PDB entry 4BY7 | X-ray diffraction, 3.15 A resolution | chains A and B of the 16 polymer chains in the assembly

[Chain A]
Molecule: DNA-directed RNA polymerase II subunit RPB1
From: Saccharomyces cerevisiae
Notes: EC 2.7.7.6
Reference sequence: P04050 (RPB1_YEAST); numbering as in UniProt (aligned over 1-1733)
Sequence (1733 residues; numbered 1 to 1733; the number before each row is that of its first residue):
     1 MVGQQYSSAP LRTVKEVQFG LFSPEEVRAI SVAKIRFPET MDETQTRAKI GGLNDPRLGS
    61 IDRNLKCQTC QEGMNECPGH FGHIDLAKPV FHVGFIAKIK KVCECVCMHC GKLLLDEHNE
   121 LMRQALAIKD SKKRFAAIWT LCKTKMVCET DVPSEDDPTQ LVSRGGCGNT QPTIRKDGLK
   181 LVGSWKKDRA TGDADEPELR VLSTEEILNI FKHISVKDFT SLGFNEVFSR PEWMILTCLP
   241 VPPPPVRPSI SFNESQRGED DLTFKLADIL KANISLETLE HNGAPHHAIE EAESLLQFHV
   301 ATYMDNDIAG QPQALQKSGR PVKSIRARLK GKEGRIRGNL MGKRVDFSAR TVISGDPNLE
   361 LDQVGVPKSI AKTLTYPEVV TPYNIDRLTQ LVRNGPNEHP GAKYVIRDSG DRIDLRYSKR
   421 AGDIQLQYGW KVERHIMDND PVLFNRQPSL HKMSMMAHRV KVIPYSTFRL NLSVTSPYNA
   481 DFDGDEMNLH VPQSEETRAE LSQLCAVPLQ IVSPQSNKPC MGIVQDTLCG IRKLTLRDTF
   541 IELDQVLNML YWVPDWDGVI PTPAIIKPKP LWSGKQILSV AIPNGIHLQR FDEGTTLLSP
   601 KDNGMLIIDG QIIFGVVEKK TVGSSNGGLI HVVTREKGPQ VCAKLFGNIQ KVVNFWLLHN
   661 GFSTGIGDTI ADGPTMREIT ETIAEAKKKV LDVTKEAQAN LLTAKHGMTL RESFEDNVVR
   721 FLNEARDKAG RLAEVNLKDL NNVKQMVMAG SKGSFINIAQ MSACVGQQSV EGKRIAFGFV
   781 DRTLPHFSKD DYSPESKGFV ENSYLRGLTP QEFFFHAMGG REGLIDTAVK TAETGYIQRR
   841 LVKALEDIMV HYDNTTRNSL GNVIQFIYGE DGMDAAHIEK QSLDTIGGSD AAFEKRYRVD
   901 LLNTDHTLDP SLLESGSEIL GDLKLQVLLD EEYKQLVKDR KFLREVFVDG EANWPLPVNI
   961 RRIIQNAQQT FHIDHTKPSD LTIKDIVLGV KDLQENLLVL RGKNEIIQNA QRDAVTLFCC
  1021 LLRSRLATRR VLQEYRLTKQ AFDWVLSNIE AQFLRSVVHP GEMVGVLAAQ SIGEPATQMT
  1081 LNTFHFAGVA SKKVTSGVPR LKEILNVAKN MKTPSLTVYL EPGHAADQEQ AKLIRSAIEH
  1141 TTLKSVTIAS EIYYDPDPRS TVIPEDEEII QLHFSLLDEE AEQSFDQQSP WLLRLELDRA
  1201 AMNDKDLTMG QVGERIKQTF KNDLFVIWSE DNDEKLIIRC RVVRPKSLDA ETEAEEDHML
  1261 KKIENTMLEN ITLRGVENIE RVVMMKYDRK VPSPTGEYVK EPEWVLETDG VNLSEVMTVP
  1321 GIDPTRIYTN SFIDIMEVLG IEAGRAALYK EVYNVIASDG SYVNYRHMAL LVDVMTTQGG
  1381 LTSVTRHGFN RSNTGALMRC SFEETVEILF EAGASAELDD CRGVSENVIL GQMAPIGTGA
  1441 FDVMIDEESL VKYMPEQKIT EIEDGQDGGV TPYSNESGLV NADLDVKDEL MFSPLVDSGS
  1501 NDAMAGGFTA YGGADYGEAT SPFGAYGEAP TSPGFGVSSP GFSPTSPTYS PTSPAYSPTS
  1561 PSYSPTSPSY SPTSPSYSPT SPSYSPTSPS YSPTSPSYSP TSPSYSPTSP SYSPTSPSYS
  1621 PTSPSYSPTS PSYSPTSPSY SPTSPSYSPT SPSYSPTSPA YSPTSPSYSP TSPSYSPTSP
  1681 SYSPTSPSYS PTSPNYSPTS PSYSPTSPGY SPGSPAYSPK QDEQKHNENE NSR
Disordered / not traced: 1, 187-194, 1083-1093, 1245-1253, 1456-1733
Bound ions: Zn2+ site 1: C67, C70, C77, H80; Zn2+ site 2: C107, C110, C148, C167; Mg2+: D481, D483, D485 (shared with 1 residue of chain P)
Swiss-Prot annotation at these positions:
  - region: P248 to D260 (Lid loop), N306 to K323 (Rudder loop), P810 to E822 (Bridging helix)
  - binding site (Zn(2+)): C67, C70, C77, H80, C107, C110, C148, C167
  - binding site (Mg(2+)): D481, D483, D485
  - modified residue: T1471 (Phosphothreonine)
  - cross-link (Glycyl lysine isopeptide (Lys-Gly)): K695 (interchain with G-Cter in ubiquitin), K1246 (interchain with G-Cter in ubiquitin), K1350 (interchain with G-Cter in ubiquitin)
  - natural variant: S1653 to P1659 (deletion: In strain: A364A)
  - mutagenesis: K1246 (K1246R: Impairs ubiquitination during transcription stress)

[Chain B]
Molecule: DNA-directed RNA polymerase II subunit RPB2
From: Saccharomyces cerevisiae
Notes: EC 2.7.7.6
Reference sequence: P08518 (RPB2_YEAST); residue numbers follow UniProt; this construct covers 1-1224
Sequence (1224 residues; row label = number of the first residue in the row):
     1 MSDLANSEKY YDEDPYGFED ESAPITAEDS WAVISAFFRE KGLVSQQLDS FNQFVDYTLQ
    61 DIICEDSTLI LEQLAQHTTE SDNISRKYEI SFGKIYVTKP MVNESDGVTH ALYPQEARLR
   121 NLTYSSGLFV DVKKRTYEAI DVPGRELKYE LIAEESEDDS ESGKVFIGRL PIMLRSKNCY
   181 LSEATESDLY KLKECPFDMG GYFIINGSEK VLIAQERSAG NIVQVFKKAA PSPISHVAEI
   241 RSALEKGSRF ISTLQVKLYG REGSSARTIK ATLPYIKQDI PIVIIFRALG IIPDGEILEH
   301 ICYDVNDWQM LEMLKPCVED GFVIQDRETA LDFIGRRGTA LGIKKEKRIQ YAKDILQKEF
   361 LPHITQLEGF ESRKAFFLGY MINRLLLCAL DRKDQDDRDH FGKKRLDLAG PLLAQLFKTL
   421 FKKLTKDIFR YMQRTVEEAH DFNMKLAINA KTITSGLKYA LATGNWGEQK KAMSSRAGVS
   481 QVLNRYTYSS TLSHLRRTNT PIGRDGKLAK PRQLHNTHWG LVCPAETPEG QACGLVKNLS
   541 LMSCISVGTD PMPIITFLSE WGMEPLEDYV PHQSPDATRV FVNGVWHGVH RNPARLMETL
   601 RTLRRKGDIN PEVSMIRDIR EKELKIFTDA GRVYRPLFIV EDDESLGHKE LKVRKGHIAK
   661 LMATEYQDIE GGFEDVEEYT WSSLLNEGLV EYIDAEEEES ILIAMQPEDL EPAEANEEND
   721 LDVDPAKRIR VSHHATTFTH CEIHPSMILG VAASIIPFPD HNQSPRNTYQ SAMGKQAMGV
   781 FLTNYNVRMD TMANILYYPQ KPLGTTRAME YLKFRELPAG QNAIVAIACY SGYNQEDSMI
   841 MNQSSIDRGL FRSLFFRSYM DQEKKYGMSI TETFEKPQRT NTLRMKHGTY DKLDDDGLIA
   901 PGVRVSGEDV IIGKTTPISP DEEELGQRTA YHSKRDASTP LRSTENGIVD QVLVTTNQDG
   961 LKFVKVRVRT TKIPQIGDKF ASRHGQKGTI GITYRREDMP FTAEGIVPDL IINPHAIPSR
  1021 MTVAHLIECL LSKVAALSGN EGDASPFTDI TVEGISKLLR EHGYQSRGFE VMYNGHTGKK
  1081 LMAQIFFGPT YYQRLRHMVD DKIHARARGP MQVLTRQPVE GRSRDGGLRF GEMERDCMIA
  1141 HGAASFLKER LMEASDAFRV HICGICGLMT VIAKLNHNQF ECKGCDNKID IYQIHIPYAA
  1201 KLLFQELMAM NITPRLYTDR SRDF
Disordered / not traced: 1-19, 71-89, 135-163, 438-445, 503-508, 669-677, 716-721, 920-932
Bound ions: Zn2+: C1163, C1166, C1182, C1185

[Chain A / chain B interface]
Residue-residue contacts (455; chain A residue first):
  V2(A) with A1157(B), hydrophobic; F1158(B); R1159(B); H1195(B)
  G3(A) with F1158(B); R1159(B)
  Q4(A) with R1159(B)
  Q5(A) with R1159(B), hydrogen bond (backbone-side chain); L1175(B), hydrogen bond (side chain-backbone)
  Y6(A) with L1175(B)
  S7(A) with R1159(B); H1161(B), hydrogen bond; F1180(B); Q1193(B), hydrogen bond
  S8(A) with N1178(B), hydrogen bond; F1180(B)
  A9(A) with H1161(B); Q1193(B)
  P10(A) with I1191(B); Y1192(B); Q1193(B), hydrogen bond (backbone-backbone)
  L11(A) with Q1193(B); H1195(B)
  R12(A) with Y1192(B); Q1193(B), hydrogen bond (backbone-backbone); I1194(B); T1218(B), hydrogen bond
  T13(A) with T1218(B)
  V14(A) with I1194(B), hydrophobic; L1216(B), hydrophobic; Y1217(B)
  K15(A) with Y1217(B), hydrogen bond (backbone-backbone); T1218(B); D1219(B); R1220(B), hydrogen bond (backbone-side chain)
  E16(A) with R1215(B); L1216(B); Y1217(B), hydrogen bond (backbone-backbone); D1219(B); R1220(B); S1221(B), hydrogen bond (side chain-backbone); R1222(B)
  V17(A) with R1215(B); L1216(B), hydrophobic
  Q18(A) with T1213(B); R1215(B), hydrogen bond (backbone-backbone); Y1217(B)
  F19(A) with T1213(B)
  G20(A) with I1212(B); T1213(B), hydrogen bond (backbone-backbone)
  L21(A) with N1211(B); T1213(B)
  F22(A) with L1168(B), hydrophobic; M1208(B); N1211(B), hydrogen bond (backbone-backbone); T1213(B)
  E26(A) with L1168(B); R1215(B), salt bridge
  A29(A) with K1183(B); G1184(B)
  I30(A) with T1170(B); K1183(B); G1184(B)
  T69(A) with K1174(B)
  C70(A) with K1174(B)
  Q71(A) with N1176(B)
  E72(A) with A1173(B); K1174(B); L1175(B), hydrogen bond (side chain-backbone)
  M74(A) with R1116(B), hydrogen bond (backbone-side chain)
  N75(A) with R1116(B)
  E76(A) with F1158(B); R1159(B), salt bridge; L1175(B)
  P78(A) with V1160(B), hydrophobic; K1201(B)
  G79(A) with K1201(B); Q1205(B)
  F81(A) with Q1205(B); M1208(B), hydrophobic; A1209(B)
  H92(A) with M1210(B), hydrogen bond (side chain-backbone)
  F95(A) with I1212(B), hydrophobic
  F228(A) with R1215(B)
  W233(A) with N1211(B)
  L236(A) with N1211(B)
  P240(A) with M1208(B); N1211(B)
  P242(A) with A1209(B), hydrophobic
  P243(A) with Q1205(B)
  P245(A) with L1114(B); Y1198(B); K1201(B)
  V246(A) with L1114(B); Q1205(B); E1206(B)
  P248(A) with L1114(B)
  N253(A) with Y866(B), hydrogen bond; R884(B), hydrogen bond (backbone-side chain); T916(B); R935(B)
  E254(A) with R935(B)
  S255(A) with I918(B); R935(B)
  Q256(A) with Y866(B)
  Y303(A) with A1209(B)
  M304(A) with M1210(B), hydrophobic
  G319(A) with K470(B); M473(B)
  R320(A) with M473(B)
  I325(A) with E1206(B); A1209(B), hydrophobic; M1210(B), hydrophobic
  R328(A) with E1206(B), salt bridge
  L329(A) with E1206(B); M1210(B), hydrophobic
  R335(A) with L1114(B); A1199(B); L1202(B); E1206(B), salt bridge
  I336(A) with L1203(B), hydrophobic
  R337(A) with R1129(B), hydrogen bond (backbone-side chain); E1132(B), salt bridge
  G338(A) with R1129(B), hydrogen bond (backbone-side chain)
  N339(A) with T1115(B); Q1117(B), hydrogen bond (backbone-side chain); D1156(B); A1199(B)
  L340(A) with A1199(B), hydrophobic; A1200(B); L1203(B), hydrophobic
  M341(A) with E1132(B); R1135(B)
  G342(A) with R1129(B), hydrogen bond (backbone-side chain); F1130(B)
  K343(A) with Q1117(B); R1129(B); F1130(B), hydrogen bond (backbone-backbone); L1151(B), hydrogen bond (side chain-backbone); S1155(B); D1156(B), salt bridge; P1197(B)
  R344(A) with Q1112(B); P1118(B), hydrogen bond (side chain-backbone); V1119(B); E1120(B), salt bridge; G1127(B); L1128(B); R1129(B); S1155(B), hydrogen bond (backbone-side chain)
  V345(A) with P1118(B), hydrophobic; G1127(B); L1128(B), hydrogen bond (backbone-backbone); F1130(B), hydrophobic; R1150(B); A1154(B)
  D346(A) with R1106(B), salt bridge; R1108(B); G1109(B); M1111(B); P1118(B); R1150(B), hydrogen bond (backbone-side chain); A1154(B), hydrogen bond (backbone-backbone)
  F347(A) with R1106(B), hydrogen bond (backbone-backbone); A1107(B), hydrophobic; R1150(B)
  S348(A) with A1105(B); R1106(B), hydrogen bond (backbone-backbone); G1127(B); L1128(B), hydrogen bond (side chain-backbone)
  A349(A) with H1104(B); A1105(B), hydrophobic; L1128(B)
  R350(A) with K1102(B); I1103(B); H1104(B), hydrogen bond (backbone-backbone); L1128(B)
  T351(A) with V1099(B); I1103(B)
  V352(A) with G977(B); V1099(B), hydrophobic
  S354(A) with I990(B)
  D356(A) with Y833(B), hydrogen bond
  P357(A) with S831(B); G832(B); Y833(B)
  N358(A) with Y833(B), hydrogen bond
  P367(A) with I1103(B), hydrophobic
  S369(A) with I1103(B)
  I370(A) with I1103(B), hydrophobic
  T373(A) with A1105(B); A1107(B)
  L374(A) with R1106(B); A1107(B), hydrophobic
  T375(A) with A1107(B)
  Y404(A) with R1108(B)
  R412(A) with R1108(B)
  E433(A) with R1108(B), salt bridge
  L443(A) with M1138(B), hydrophobic; F1146(B), hydrophobic
  N445(A) with E1134(B)
  Q447(A) with R1129(B); E1134(B)
  S449(A) with M1133(B); E1134(B), hydrogen bond; C1137(B)
  L450(A) with M1133(B), hydrophobic
  H451(A) with C1137(B), hydrogen bond (backbone-side chain)
  K452(A) with A1140(B); H1141(B), hydrogen bond (backbone-side chain)
  M455(A) with F1130(B), hydrophobic; E1134(B); C1137(B), hydrophobic; M1138(B), hydrophobic; H1141(B), hydrogen bond (backbone-side chain)
  Y465(A) with I976(B), hydrophobic
  S466(A) with Q975(B), hydrogen bond; V1099(B); D1100(B), hydrogen bond; I1103(B)
  T467(A) with I976(B); G977(B); V1099(B)
  R469(A) with Y833(B); G991(B), hydrogen bond (side chain-backbone)
  L472(A) with Q835(B); E836(B)
  T475(A) with E836(B)
  A480(A) with E836(B)
  D481(A) with E836(B)
  F482(A) with Q835(B); E836(B), hydrogen bond (backbone-backbone); D837(B); S838(B); T989(B), hydrogen bond (backbone-side chain)
  D483(A) with D837(B); K979(B); K987(B), salt bridge; G988(B)
  G484(A) with T989(B)
  E486(A) with K1102(B), salt bridge
  N488(A) with L1128(B)
  H490(A) with F1130(B); R1150(B), hydrogen bond
  V491(A) with R1150(B), hydrogen bond (backbone-side chain)
  P492(A) with F1146(B), hydrophobic; E1149(B)
  Q493(A) with E1149(B), hydrogen bond (backbone-side chain)
  S494(A) with E1149(B), hydrogen bond (backbone-side chain)
  E496(A) with S1145(B)
  T497(A) with S1145(B), hydrogen bond (side chain-backbone); F1146(B); E1149(B)
  E500(A) with A1143(B); A1144(B), hydrogen bond (side chain-backbone); S1145(B), hydrogen bond; F1146(B), hydrogen bond (side chain-backbone)
  L501(A) with F1146(B), hydrophobic
  C505(A) with M1138(B), hydrophobic; H1141(B)
  Q510(A) with H1141(B)
  Q525(A) with Q835(B); E836(B), hydrogen bond (side chain-backbone); H1015(B)
  D526(A) with C829(B), hydrogen bond; G832(B); Q835(B), hydrogen bond (backbone-side chain); N1013(B), hydrogen bond; H1015(B)
  C529(A) with H1015(B)
  L657(A) with C829(B), hydrophobic
  L658(A) with Y830(B); S831(B); N1074(B), hydrogen bond (backbone-side chain); H1076(B); L1081(B)
  H659(A) with N1074(B), hydrogen bond; T1077(B)
  N660(A) with L1081(B); M1082(B), hydrogen bond (backbone-backbone); A1083(B), hydrogen bond (backbone-backbone)
  G661(A) with L1081(B); A1083(B)
  F662(A) with A828(B); C829(B), hydrogen bond (backbone-backbone); P1014(B), hydrophobic; A1083(B)
  S663(A) with I827(B), hydrogen bond (side chain-backbone); P1014(B); Q1084(B); I1085(B); F1086(B), hydrogen bond (side chain-backbone)
  T664(A) with I827(B); P1014(B); F1086(B)
  G665(A) with L1026(B); F1069(B); F1086(B)
  I666(A) with L1026(B); I1027(B), hydrophobic; L1030(B), hydrophobic; R1067(B); F1086(B), hydrophobic
  G667(A) with R1067(B)
  D668(A) with F1069(B)
  I670(A) with V1052(B), hydrophobic; R1067(B)
  T680(A) with I729(B)
  M746(A) with P1014(B); H1015(B), hydrogen bond; P1018(B), hydrophobic
  S751(A) with H1015(B), hydrogen bond
  K752(A) with H1015(B); S1019(B)
  N757(A) with P1018(B); S1019(B); M1021(B)
  Q760(A) with M1021(B)
  M761(A) with P1018(B); M1021(B), hydrophobic; V1023(B), hydrophobic
  E771(A) with K510(B); Q513(B)
  I775(A) with N516(B)
  A776(A) with N516(B)
  G778(A) with D397(B); H400(B); H515(B); N516(B), hydrogen bond (backbone-side chain)
  F779(A) with N516(B); T517(B); E698(B); E699(B)
  V780(A) with E699(B), hydrogen bond (backbone-side chain)
  D781(A) with R620(B), salt bridge
  R782(A) with E698(B), hydrogen bond (side chain-backbone); E699(B), hydrogen bond (side chain-backbone); I701(B), hydrogen bond (side chain-backbone)
  T783(A) with N516(B)
  L784(A) with W519(B), hydrophobic
  P785(A) with E698(B); I701(B); L702(B); I703(B), hydrogen bond (backbone-backbone)
  H786(A) with W519(B); I703(B); M705(B); H734(B); E742(B), salt bridge
  F787(A) with L702(B)
  K789(A) with R620(B)
  E795(A) with V731(B)
  E801(A) with I729(B)
  N802(A) with R728(B); I729(B), hydrogen bond (side chain-backbone)
  Y804(A) with H761(B), hydrogen bond (backbone-side chain); N762(B); Q763(B); M1021(B), hydrophobic; V1023(B), hydrophobic
  L805(A) with H761(B), hydrogen bond (backbone-side chain); V1052(B), hydrophobic
  R806(A) with P725(B); K727(B), hydrogen bond (side chain-backbone); R728(B); I729(B); H761(B)
  G807(A) with R728(B); D760(B); H761(B)
  L808(A) with R728(B), hydrogen bond (backbone-side chain); D760(B), hydrogen bond (backbone-backbone); F1047(B)
  T809(A) with R728(B); I729(B); R730(B); F1047(B)
  P810(A) with W519(B); M705(B), hydrophobic; P745(B), hydrophobic; F1047(B), hydrophobic
  F813(A) with I748(B), hydrophobic; L749(B), hydrophobic; P759(B); D760(B); N767(B); F1047(B), hydrophobic
  F814(A) with L514(B), hydrophobic; H515(B); W519(B), hydrophobic
  H816(A) with Q763(B); S764(B), hydrogen bond (side chain-backbone)
  A817(A) with L514(B), hydrophobic; P524(B), hydrophobic; S764(B)
  M818(A) with L514(B); N516(B)
  G820(A) with S764(B)
  R821(A) with R512(B), hydrogen bond (side chain-backbone); L514(B); P524(B), hydrogen bond (side chain-backbone); T527(B); G534(B)
  L824(A) with C533(B), hydrophobic; T768(B); Y769(B), hydrophobic
  I825(A) with R512(B); Q513(B)
  A828(A) with E529(B); G530(B)
  Q838(A) with M1133(B)
  R839(A) with E1132(B), salt bridge
  V842(A) with D1136(B)
  K843(A) with E1132(B), salt bridge; R1135(B)
  E846(A) with R1135(B), salt bridge
  M1063(A) with I1139(B); A1140(B)
  V1066(A) with D1136(B); I1139(B), hydrophobic; A1140(B), hydrophobic
  Q1070(A) with D1136(B); C1137(B); A1140(B)
  N1265(A) with G263(B), hydrogen bond (side chain-backbone)
  F1410(A) with M1210(B), hydrophobic; I1212(B), hydrophobic
  L1418(A) with S1221(B); R1222(B), hydrogen bond (backbone-side chain)
  D1420(A) with R1220(B), hydrogen bond (backbone-side chain); R1222(B), salt bridge
  R1422(A) with R1220(B); D1223(B), hydrogen bond (side chain-backbone); F1224(B)
  V1424(A) with I1139(B), hydrophobic
  S1425(A) with R1135(B), hydrogen bond
  V1428(A) with L1151(B), hydrophobic
  I1429(A) with P1197(B); A1200(B)
  L1430(A) with H1195(B); I1196(B); P1197(B)
  G1431(A) with K1148(B); M1152(B); P1197(B)
  Q1432(A) with K1148(B)
  M1433(A) with A1144(B), hydrophobic; S1145(B)
  A1434(A) with A1144(B)
  I1436(A) with A1144(B)
  G1437(A) with G1142(B)
  T1438(A) with G1142(B), hydrogen bond (backbone-backbone); A1144(B); S1145(B)
  G1439(A) with A1144(B)
Also at the interface, not in a pair above, chain A (233 interface residues in all): V27, V32, Q68, C77, H80, C238, S318, P321, R326, I353, G355, P448, L504, V524, T527, N654, T669, N742, V743, G753, V770, S788, Q811, E822, K1144, E1269, S1401, V1406, L1409, G1413, C1421
Also at the interface, not in a pair above, chain B (209 interface residues in all): E262, S264, S265, A472, H518, C523, A695, S700, A704, A726, P765, N834, I1017, E1053, K1080, G1131, L1147, C1166, V1171, I1172, F1204, L1207, P1214

[Overview]
Chain A and chain B form an interface of 233 and 209 residues respectively, with 88 hydrogen bonds and 17 salt
bridges. Polar contacts include E26(A)-R1215(B), E76(A)-R1159(B) and R328(A)-E1206(B).
Chain A is DNA-directed RNA polymerase II subunit RPB1 and chain B is DNA-directed RNA polymerase II subunit
RPB2, both from Saccharomyces cerevisiae; the structure, elongating RNA Polymerase II-Bye1 TLD complex, was
determined by X-ray diffraction together with 4BXX, 4BXZ and 4BY1 from the same study.
